8QPE - chains 5 and A of the 20 polymer chains in the assembly; structure by electron microscopy, 3.10 A resolution.

Chain 5:
Molecule: U5 snRNA
Source organism: Homo sapiens
Sequence (117 nucleotides; each row starts with the number of its first residue):
     1 AUACUCUGGUUUCUCUUCAGAUCGCAUAAAUCUUUCGCCUUUUACUAAAG
    51 AUUUCCGUGGAGAGGAACAACUCUGAGUCUUAACCCAAUUUUUUGAGGCC
   101 UUGCUUUGGCAAGGCUA
Unresolved in the structure: 1-2

Chain A:
Molecule: Pre-mRNA-processing-splicing factor 8
Source organism: Homo sapiens
UniProt: Q6P2Q9 (PRP8_HUMAN); numbering as in UniProt (aligned over 1-2335)
Amino-acid sequence (2335 residues; numbered 1 to 2335; the number before each row is that of its first residue):
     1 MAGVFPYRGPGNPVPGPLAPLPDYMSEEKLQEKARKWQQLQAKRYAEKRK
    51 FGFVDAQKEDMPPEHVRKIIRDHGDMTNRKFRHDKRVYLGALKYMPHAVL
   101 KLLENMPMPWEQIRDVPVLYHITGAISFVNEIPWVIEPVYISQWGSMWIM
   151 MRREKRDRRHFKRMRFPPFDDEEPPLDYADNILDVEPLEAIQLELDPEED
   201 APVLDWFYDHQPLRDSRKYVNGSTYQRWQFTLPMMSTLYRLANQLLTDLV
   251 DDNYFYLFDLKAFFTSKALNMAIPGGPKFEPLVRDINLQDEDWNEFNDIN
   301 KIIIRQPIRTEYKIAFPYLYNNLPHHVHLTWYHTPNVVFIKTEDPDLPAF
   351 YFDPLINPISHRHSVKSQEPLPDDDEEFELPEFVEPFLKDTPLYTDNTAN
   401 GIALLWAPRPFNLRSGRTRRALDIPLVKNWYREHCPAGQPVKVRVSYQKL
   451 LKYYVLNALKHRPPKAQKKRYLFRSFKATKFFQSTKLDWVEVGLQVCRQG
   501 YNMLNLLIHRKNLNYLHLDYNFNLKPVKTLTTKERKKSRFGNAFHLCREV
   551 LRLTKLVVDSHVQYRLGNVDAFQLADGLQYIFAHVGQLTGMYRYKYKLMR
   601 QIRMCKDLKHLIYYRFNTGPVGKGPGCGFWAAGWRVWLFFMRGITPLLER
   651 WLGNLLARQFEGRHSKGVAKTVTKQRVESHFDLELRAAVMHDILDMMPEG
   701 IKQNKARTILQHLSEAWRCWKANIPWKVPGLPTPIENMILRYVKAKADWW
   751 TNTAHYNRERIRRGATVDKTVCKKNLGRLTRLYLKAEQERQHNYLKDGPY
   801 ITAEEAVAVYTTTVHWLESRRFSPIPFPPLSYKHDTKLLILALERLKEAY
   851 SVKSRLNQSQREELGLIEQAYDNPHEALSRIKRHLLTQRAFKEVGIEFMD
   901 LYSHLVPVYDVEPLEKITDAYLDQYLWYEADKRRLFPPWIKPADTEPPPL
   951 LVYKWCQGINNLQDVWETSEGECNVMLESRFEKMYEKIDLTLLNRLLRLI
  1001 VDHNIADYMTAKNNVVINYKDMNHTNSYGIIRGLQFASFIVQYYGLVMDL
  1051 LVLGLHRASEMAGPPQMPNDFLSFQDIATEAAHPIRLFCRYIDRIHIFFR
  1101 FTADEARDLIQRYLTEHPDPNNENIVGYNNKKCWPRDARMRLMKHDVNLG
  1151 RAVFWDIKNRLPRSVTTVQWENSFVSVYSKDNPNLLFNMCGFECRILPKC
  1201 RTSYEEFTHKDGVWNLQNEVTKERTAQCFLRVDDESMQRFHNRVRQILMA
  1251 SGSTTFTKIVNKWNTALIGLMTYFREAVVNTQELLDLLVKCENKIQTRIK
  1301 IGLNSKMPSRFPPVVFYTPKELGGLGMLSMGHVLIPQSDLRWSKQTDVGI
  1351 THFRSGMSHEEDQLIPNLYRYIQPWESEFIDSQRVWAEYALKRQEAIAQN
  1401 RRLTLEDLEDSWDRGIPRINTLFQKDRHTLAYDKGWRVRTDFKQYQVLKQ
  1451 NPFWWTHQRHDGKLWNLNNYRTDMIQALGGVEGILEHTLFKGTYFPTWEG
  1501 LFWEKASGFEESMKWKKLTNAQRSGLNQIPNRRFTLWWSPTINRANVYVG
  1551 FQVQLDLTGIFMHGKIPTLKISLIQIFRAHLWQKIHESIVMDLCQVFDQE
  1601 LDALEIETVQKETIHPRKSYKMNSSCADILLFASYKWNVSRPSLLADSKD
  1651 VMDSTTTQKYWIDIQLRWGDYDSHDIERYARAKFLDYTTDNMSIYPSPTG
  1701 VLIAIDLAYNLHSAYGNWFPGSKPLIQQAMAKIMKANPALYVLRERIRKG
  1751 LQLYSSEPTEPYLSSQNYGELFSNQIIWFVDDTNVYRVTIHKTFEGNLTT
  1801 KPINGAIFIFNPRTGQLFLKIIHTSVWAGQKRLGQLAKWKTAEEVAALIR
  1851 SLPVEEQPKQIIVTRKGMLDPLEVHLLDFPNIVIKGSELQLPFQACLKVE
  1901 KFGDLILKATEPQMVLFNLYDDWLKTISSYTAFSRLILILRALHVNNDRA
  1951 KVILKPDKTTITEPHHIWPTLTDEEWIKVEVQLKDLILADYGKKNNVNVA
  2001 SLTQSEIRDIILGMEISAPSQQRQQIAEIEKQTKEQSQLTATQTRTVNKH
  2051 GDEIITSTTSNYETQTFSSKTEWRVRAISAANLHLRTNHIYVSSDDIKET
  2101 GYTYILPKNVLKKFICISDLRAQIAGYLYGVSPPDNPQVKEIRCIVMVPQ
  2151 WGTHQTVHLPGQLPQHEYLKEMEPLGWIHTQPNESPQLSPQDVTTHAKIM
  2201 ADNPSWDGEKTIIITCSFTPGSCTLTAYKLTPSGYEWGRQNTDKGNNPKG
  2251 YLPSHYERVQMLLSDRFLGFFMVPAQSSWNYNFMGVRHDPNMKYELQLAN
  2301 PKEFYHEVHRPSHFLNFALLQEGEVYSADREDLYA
Unresolved in the structure: 1-55, 661-675, 2318-2335
Swiss-Prot annotation at these positions:
  - region: Met1513 to Leu1526 (Important for branch point selection), Pro2301 to Ala2335 (Required for interaction with EFTUD2 and SNRNP200)
  - modified residue: Ala2 (N-acetylalanine), Ser859 (Phosphoserine), Ser1358 (Phosphoserine), Lys1425 (N6,N6-dimethyllysine), Lys1463 (N6-acetyllysine)
  - natural variant: Pro2301 (P2301T: In RP13), Phe2304 (F2304L: In RP13), His2309 (H2309P: In RP13; H2309R: In RP13), Arg2310 (R2310G: In RP13; R2310K: In RP13), Phe2314 (F2314L: In RP13), Tyr2334 (Y2334N: In RP13)
  - mutagenesis: Val1788 (V1788D: Strongly reduced interaction with RNA), Thr1789 (T1789P: Strongly reduced interaction with RNA)
Residues lining bound ligands: inositol hexakisphosphate (IHP): Arg163, Lys442, Tyr580, His584, Lys606, Lys609, His610, Tyr613, Tyr614, Asn617, Lys623, Gly624, Pro625

Interface between chain 5 and chain A:
Pairs across the interface (107; chain 5 residue first):
  U10(5) with Arg217(A), hydrogen bond to the sugar
  U11(5) with Arg217(A), hydrogen bond to the sugar; Asn221(A), sugar contact; Gly222(A), phosphate contact
  U12(5) with Asn221(A), phosphate contact; Gly222(A), phosphate contact; Ser223(A), hydrogen bond to the phosphate; Thr224(A), hydrogen bond to the phosphate
  C13(5) with Gln57(A), hydrogen bond to the sugar; Thr224(A), phosphate contact
  U14(5) with Arg474(A), salt bridge to the phosphate
  C15(5) with Arg474(A), salt bridge to the phosphate
  U16(5) with Arg470(A), salt bridge to the phosphate
  U17(5) with Lys468(A), phosphate contact; Lys469(A), hydrogen bond to the base; Arg470(A), salt bridge to the phosphate
  C18(5) with Gln467(A), hydrogen bond to the base; Lys468(A), salt bridge to the phosphate
  A19(5) with Ala466(A), base contact; Gln467(A), hydrogen bond to the base
  G20(5) with Pro464(A), phosphate contact
  C23(5) with His461(A), phosphate contact; Pro464(A), base contact; Lys465(A), hydrogen bond to the base; Ala466(A), base contact; Gln467(A), base contact
  G24(5) with Arg420(A), base contact; Pro464(A), base contact
  C25(5) with Arg409(A), hydrogen bond to the base; Arg419(A), sugar contact
  A26(5) with Glu137(A), phosphate contact; Arg419(A), salt bridge to the phosphate; Leu422(A), sugar contact; Asp423(A), sugar contact; Pro425(A), phosphate contact; Lys428(A), sugar contact; His461(A), hydrogen bond to the base; Arg635(A), hydrogen bond to the phosphate; Phe639(A), sugar contact
  U27(5) with Lys428(A), salt bridge to the phosphate; Asn457(A), base contact; His461(A), base contact; Arg635(A), salt bridge to the phosphate; Phe639(A), sugar contact; Arg642(A), hydrogen bond to the sugar
  A28(5) with Asn457(A), hydrogen bond to the phosphate; Arg600(A), salt bridge to the phosphate; Gln601(A), hydrogen bond to the phosphate; Met604(A), phosphate contact; Phe639(A), hydrogen bond to the sugar; Phe640(A), hydrogen bond to the sugar; Arg642(A), base contact; Gly643(A), hydrogen bond to the sugar
  A29(5) with Lys595(A), phosphate contact; Gln601(A), hydrogen bond to the phosphate; Gly643(A), hydrogen bond to the sugar
  A30(5) with Lys595(A), salt bridge to the phosphate; Lys597(A), phosphate contact; Leu647(A), sugar contact
  U35(5) with Asp285(A), sugar contact
  C39(5) with Thr766(A), hydrogen bond to the base; Lys1294(A), sugar contact
  U40(5) with Lys1294(A), salt bridge to the phosphate; Thr1297(A), phosphate contact; Ile1301(A), base contact; Met1307(A), base contact
  U43(5) with Asn542(A), hydrogen bond to the sugar
  A44(5) with Tyr594(A), hydrogen bond to the sugar; Lys595(A), sugar contact; Tyr596(A), sugar contact
  C45(5) with Lys595(A), salt bridge to the phosphate; Tyr596(A), hydrogen bond to the phosphate; Lys597(A), hydrogen bond to the phosphate
  U46(5) with Lys597(A), salt bridge to the phosphate
  A47(5) with Glu280(A), phosphate contact
  A48(5) with Lys267(A), hydrogen bond to the phosphate; Phe279(A), phosphate contact; Glu280(A), hydrogen bond to the phosphate; Lys452(A), salt bridge to the phosphate; Leu456(A), phosphate contact
  A49(5) with Lys267(A), salt bridge to the phosphate; Leu282(A), sugar contact; Val283(A), sugar contact; Lys460(A), salt bridge to the phosphate
  G50(5) with Lys460(A), salt bridge to the phosphate
  U53(5) with Lys465(A), phosphate contact
  U54(5) with Pro646(A), sugar contact
  C55(5) with His97(A), hydrogen bond to the phosphate; Arg642(A), hydrogen bond to the sugar; Pro646(A), sugar contact
  C56(5) with His97(A), salt bridge to the phosphate; Leu100(A), sugar contact; Arg420(A), hydrogen bond to the sugar; Arg642(A), hydrogen bond to the base
  G57(5) with Lys101(A), salt bridge to the phosphate; Ile132(A), phosphate contact; Trp134(A), phosphate contact; Arg420(A), hydrogen bond to the sugar; Gln467(A), base contact
  U58(5) with Trp134(A), phosphate contact; Arg417(A), hydrogen bond to the phosphate; Gln467(A), base contact; Lys469(A), base contact; Tyr471(A), phosphate contact
  G59(5) with Arg417(A), salt bridge to the phosphate; Lys469(A), base contact
  C68(5) with Arg217(A), base contact
Other interface residues (no listed pair), chain 5 (44 interface residues in all): U22, U34, U41, A51, G60, G65
Other interface residues (no listed pair), chain A (79 interface residues in all): Ala56, Glu104, Gln226, Lys278, Pro281, Ala458, Leu459, Arg462, Pro463, Leu472, Ser475, Arg593, Arg603, Ile644, Thr645, Arg650, Tyr756, Arg763, Arg1298

Summary:
The interface between chain 5 and chain A involves 44 residues on one side and 79 on the other, with 33
hydrogen bonds and 20 salt bridges. Among the polar pairs are U17(5)-Lys469(A), C18(5)-Gln467(A) and
A19(5)-Gln467(A). Chain A binds inositol hexakisphosphate.
Here chain 5 is U5 snRNA and chain A is Pre-mRNA-processing-splicing factor 8, both from Homo sapiens. Entry
8QPE (Cryo-EM Structure of Pre-B-like Complex (core part)) was determined by electron microscopy together with
8QOZ, 8QP8, 8QP9, 8QPA, 8QPB and 8QPK from the same study.
